PDB entry 4HUW | X-ray diffraction, 3.16 A resolution | chains C and J of the 6 polymer chains in the assembly

Chain C:
Molecule: H-2 class I histocompatibility antigen, D-B alpha chain
Source organism: Mus musculus
UniProtKB: P01899 (HA11_MOUSE); residues 1-280 here correspond to UniProt positions 25-304 (UniProt number = residue number + 24)
Amino-acid sequence (281 residues; numbered 0 to 280; the number before each row is that of its first residue; numbering starts at 0):
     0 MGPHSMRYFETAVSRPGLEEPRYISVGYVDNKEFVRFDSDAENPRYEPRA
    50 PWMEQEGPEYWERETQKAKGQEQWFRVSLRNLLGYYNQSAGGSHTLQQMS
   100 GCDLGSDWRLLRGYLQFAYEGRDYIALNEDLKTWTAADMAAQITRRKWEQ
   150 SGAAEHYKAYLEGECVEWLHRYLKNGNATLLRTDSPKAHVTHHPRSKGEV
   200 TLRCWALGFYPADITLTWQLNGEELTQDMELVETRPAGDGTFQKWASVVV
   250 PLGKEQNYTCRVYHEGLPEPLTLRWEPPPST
Unresolved in the structure: 0, 278-280
Differences from the reference sequence: initiating methionine (0)
Cystine bridges: C101-C164, C203-C259
From the paper describing this entry:
  - mutagenesis - H155A: decreased stability in response to NP366

Chain J:
Molecule: NPM6T variant peptide
Amino-acid sequence (9 residues; row label = number of the first residue in the row):
     1 ASNENTETM

Interface between chain C and chain J:
Residue-residue contacts (52):
  M5(C) with A1(J)
  Y7(C) with A1(J), hydrogen bond (side chain-backbone); S2(J), hydrogen bond (side chain-backbone)
  Y45(C) with S2(J)
  E63(C) with A1(J); S2(J), hydrogen bond (side chain-backbone)
  K66(C) with A1(J); S2(J), hydrogen bond (side chain-backbone); E4(J)
  G69(C) with E4(J)
  Q70(C) with N3(J); E4(J); N5(J), hydrogen bond (side chain-backbone)
  W73(C) with N5(J); T6(J), hydrogen bond (side chain-backbone); E7(J), hydrogen bond (side chain-backbone); T8(J); M9(J), hydrophobic
  V76(C) with T8(J)
  S77(C) with T8(J); M9(J), hydrogen bond (side chain-backbone)
  N80(C) with T8(J); M9(J), hydrogen bond (side chain-backbone)
  L81(C) with M9(J), hydrophobic
  Y84(C) with M9(J), hydrogen bond (side chain-backbone)
  L95(C) with M9(J), hydrophobic
  Q97(C) with N5(J), hydrogen bond
  F116(C) with N5(J); M9(J), hydrophobic
  Y123(C) with M9(J), hydrophobic
  I124(C) with M9(J), hydrophobic
  T143(C) with M9(J), hydrogen bond (side chain-backbone)
  K146(C) with E7(J), salt bridge; T8(J), hydrogen bond (side chain-backbone); M9(J), hydrogen bond (side chain-backbone)
  W147(C) with E7(J), hydrogen bond (side chain-backbone); T8(J), hydrogen bond (side chain-backbone); M9(J), hydrophobic
  S150(C) with E7(J)
  A152(C) with T6(J)
  H155(C) with N3(J), hydrogen bond; E4(J), hydrogen bond (side chain-backbone); T6(J)
  Y156(C) with N3(J); N5(J), hydrogen bond; T6(J)
  Y159(C) with A1(J), hydrogen bond (side chain-backbone); S2(J); N3(J)
  E163(C) with S2(J)
  W167(C) with A1(J), hydrophobic
  Y171(C) with A1(J), hydrogen bond (side chain-backbone)
Interface residues without a listed pair, chain C (32 interface residues in all): E9, Y59, F74

In short:
32 residues of chain C face 9 of chain J across their interface, with 21 hydrogen bonds and 1 salt bridge.
Polar pairs include K146(C)-E7(J), Y7(C)-A1(J) and Y7(C)-S2(J). From the paper: H155A of chain C reduces
stability in response to NP366.
Chain C is H-2 class I histocompatibility antigen, D-B alpha chain (Mus musculus) and chain J is NPM6T variant
peptide; the structure, Crystal Structure of H2Db-NPM6T, was determined by X-ray diffraction together with
4HUU, 4HUV, 4HUX and 4HV8 from the same study.
